PDB entry 1FJH | X-ray diffraction, 1.68 A resolution | chains A and B

# Chain A
Name: 3ALPHA-hydroxysteroid dehydrogenase/carbonyl reductase
Source organism: Comamonas testosteroni
Notes: EC 1.1.1.50
Reference sequence: Q9ZFY9 (Q9ZFY9_COMTE); residues 1-257 here = UniProt positions 1-257
Chain sequence (257 residues; row label = number of the first residue in the row):
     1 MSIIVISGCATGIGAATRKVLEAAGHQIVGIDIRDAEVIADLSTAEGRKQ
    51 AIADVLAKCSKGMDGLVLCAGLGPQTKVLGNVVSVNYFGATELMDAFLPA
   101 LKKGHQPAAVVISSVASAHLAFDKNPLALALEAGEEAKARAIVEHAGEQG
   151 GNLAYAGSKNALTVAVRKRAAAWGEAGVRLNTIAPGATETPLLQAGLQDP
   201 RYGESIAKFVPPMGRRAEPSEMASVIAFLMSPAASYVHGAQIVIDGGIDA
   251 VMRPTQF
Disordered / not traced: 188-208

# Chain B
Name: 3ALPHA-hydroxysteroid dehydrogenase/carbonyl reductase
Source organism: Comamonas testosteroni
Notes: EC 1.1.1.50
Reference sequence: Q9ZFY9 (Q9ZFY9_COMTE); residues 1001-1257 here correspond to UniProt positions 1-257 (UniProt number = residue number - 1000)
Chain sequence (257 residues; each row starts with the number of its first residue):
  1001 MSIIVISGCATGIGAATRKVLEAAGHQIVGIDIRDAEVIADLSTAEGRKQ
  1051 AIADVLAKCSKGMDGLVLCAGLGPQTKVLGNVVSVNYFGATELMDAFLPA
  1101 LKKGHQPAAVVISSVASAHLAFDKNPLALALEAGEEAKARAIVEHAGEQG
  1151 GNLAYAGSKNALTVAVRKRAAAWGEAGVRLNTIAPGATETPLLQAGLQDP
  1201 RYGESIAKFVPPMGRRAEPSEMASVIAFLMSPAASYVHGAQIVIDGGIDA
  1251 VMRPTQF
Disordered / not traced: 1188-1208

# Chain A / chain B interface
Residue-residue contacts - 92 pairs, chain A then chain B:
  Ser117(A) - Phe1257(B)
  Phe122(A) - Thr1255(B)
  Asn160(A) - Phe1257(B)
  Thr163(A) - Phe1257(B)
  Val164(A) - Pro1254(B)
  Val164(A) - Phe1257(B)  hydrophobic
  Arg167(A) - Asp1249(B)  salt bridge
  Arg167(A) - Ala1250(B)
  Arg167(A) - Arg1253(B)  hydrogen bond (side chain-backbone)
  Arg167(A) - Pro1254(B)  hydrogen bond (side chain-backbone)
  Arg167(A) - Gln1256(B)  hydrogen bond (side chain-backbone)
  Arg167(A) - Phe1257(B)
  Lys168(A) - Pro1254(B)
  Ala170(A) - Pro1212(B)
  Ala170(A) - Ala1250(B)  hydrophobic
  Ala171(A) - Pro1212(B)  hydrophobic
  Gly174(A) - Pro1212(B)
  Gly174(A) - Met1213(B)
  Glu175(A) - Pro1212(B)  hydrogen bond (backbone-backbone)
  Arg179(A) - Met1213(B)
  Phe209(A) - Gln1106(B)  hydrogen bond (backbone-side chain)
  Pro211(A) - Gly1177(B)
  Pro212(A) - Arg1179(B)
  Pro212(A) - Ser1235(B)
  Pro212(A) - Tyr1236(B)  hydrophobic
  Met213(A) - Ala1170(B)
  Met213(A) - Ala1171(B)  hydrophobic
  Met213(A) - Gly1174(B)
  Met213(A) - His1238(B)
  Arg215(A) - Ser1235(B)
  Arg215(A) - Tyr1236(B)  hydrogen bond (backbone-side chain)
  Arg216(A) - Tyr1236(B)
  Ala217(A) - Tyr1236(B)  hydrophobic
  Glu221(A) - Ser1235(B)  hydrogen bond
  Glu221(A) - Tyr1236(B)
  Met222(A) - Tyr1236(B)  hydrophobic
  Ser224(A) - Ala1233(B)  hydrogen bond (side chain-backbone)
  Val225(A) - Phe1228(B)  hydrophobic
  Val225(A) - Ala1233(B)
  Val225(A) - Val1237(B)  hydrophobic
  Phe228(A) - Val1225(B)  hydrophobic
  Phe228(A) - Phe1228(B)  hydrophobic
  Ala233(A) - Ser1224(B)  hydrogen bond (backbone-side chain)
  Ala233(A) - Val1225(B)
  Ser235(A) - Arg1215(B)
  Ser235(A) - Glu1221(B)  hydrogen bond
  Tyr236(A) - Pro1211(B)
  Tyr236(A) - Arg1215(B)  hydrogen bond (side chain-backbone)
  Tyr236(A) - Arg1216(B)
  Tyr236(A) - Ala1217(B)  hydrophobic
  Tyr236(A) - Glu1221(B)
  Tyr236(A) - Ile1244(B)  hydrophobic
  Tyr236(A) - Asp1245(B)  hydrogen bond (backbone-backbone)
  Tyr236(A) - Gly1246(B)  hydrogen bond (backbone-backbone)
  Val237(A) - Val1225(B)  hydrophobic
  Val237(A) - Val1243(B)
  His238(A) - Pro1212(B)
  His238(A) - Met1213(B)
  His238(A) - Asp1245(B)
  His238(A) - Gly1246(B)
  His238(A) - Gly1247(B)  hydrogen bond (backbone-backbone)
  Gly239(A) - Ala1250(B)
  Ala240(A) - Val1243(B)
  Gln241(A) - Phe1257(B)
  Ile242(A) - Ile1242(B)  hydrophobic
  Val243(A) - Val1237(B)
  Val243(A) - Ala1240(B)
  Ile244(A) - Tyr1236(B)
  Asp245(A) - Tyr1236(B)
  Asp245(A) - His1238(B)
  Gly246(A) - Tyr1236(B)  hydrogen bond (backbone-backbone)
  Gly246(A) - His1238(B)
  Gly247(A) - His1238(B)  hydrogen bond (backbone-backbone)
  Asp249(A) - Arg1167(B)  salt bridge
  Ala250(A) - Arg1167(B)
  Ala250(A) - Ala1170(B)  hydrophobic
  Ala250(A) - Gly1239(B)
  Arg253(A) - Arg1167(B)  hydrogen bond (backbone-side chain)
  Arg253(A) - Phe1257(B)  hydrogen bond (side chain-backbone)
  Pro254(A) - Val1164(B)
  Pro254(A) - Arg1167(B)  hydrogen bond (backbone-side chain)
  Pro254(A) - Lys1168(B)
  Thr255(A) - Phe1122(B)
  Gln256(A) - Arg1167(B)  hydrogen bond (backbone-side chain)
  Phe257(A) - Ser1117(B)
  Phe257(A) - Asn1160(B)
  Phe257(A) - Thr1163(B)
  Phe257(A) - Val1164(B)  hydrophobic
  Phe257(A) - Arg1167(B)
  Phe257(A) - Gln1241(B)
  Phe257(A) - Arg1253(B)
  Phe257(A) - Phe1257(B)
Interface residues without a listed pair, chain A (49 interface residues in all): Ala118, Gly177, Val178, Val251
Interface residues without a listed pair, chain B (47 interface residues in all): Ala1118, Met1222, Val1251

# Overview
The interface between chain A and chain B involves 49 residues on one side and 47 on the other; the contacts
include 20 hydrogen bonds and 2 salt bridges. Polar pairs include Arg167(A)-Asp1249(B), Asp249(A)-Arg1167(B)
and Arg167(A)-Arg1253(B).
Chain A and chain B are both 3ALPHA-hydroxysteroid dehydrogenase/carbonyl reductase (Comamonas testosteroni);
the structure, The crystal structure of 3-alpha-hydroxysteroid dehydrogenase from comamonas testosteroni, a
member of the short chain dehydrogenase/reductase ..., was determined by X-ray diffraction together with 1FK8
from the same study.
